Entry 4R97 (X-ray diffraction, 2.20 A resolution); this record covers chains B and C.

# Chain B
Molecule: platelet factor 4 antibody KKO light chain
From: Mus musculus
Notes: antibody fragment or engineered binder
Chain sequence (214 residues; numbered 1 to 214; the number before each row is that of its first residue):
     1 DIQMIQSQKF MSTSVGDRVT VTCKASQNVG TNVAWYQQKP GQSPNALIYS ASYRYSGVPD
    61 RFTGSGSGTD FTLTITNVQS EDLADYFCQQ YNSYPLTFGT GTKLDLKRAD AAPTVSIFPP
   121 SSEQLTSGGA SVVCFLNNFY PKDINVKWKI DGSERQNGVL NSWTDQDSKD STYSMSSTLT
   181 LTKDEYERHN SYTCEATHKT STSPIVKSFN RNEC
Disulfides: C23-C88, C134-C194
Metal / ion sites: Zn2+ site 1: D151, H189; Zn2+ site 2: D167 (shared with H170(C) of chain C)

# Chain C
Molecule: platelet factor 4 antibody KKO heavy chain
From: Mus musculus
Notes: antibody fragment or engineered binder
Chain sequence (218 residues; row label = number of the first residue in the row):
     1 VQLQQSGAEL VKPGASVKLS CKASGYTFTN YFIYWVKQRP GQGLEWIGEI NPRNGDTDFN
    61 EKFESRATLT VDKSSSTAYM QLSSLTSEDS AIYYCTRSPY GNNYGFTYWG QGTLVTVSAA
   121 KTTPPSVYPL APGCGDAAGS SVTLGCLVKG YFPESVTVTW NSGSLSSSVH TFPALLQSGL
   181 YTMSSSVTVP SSTWPSQTVT CSVAHPASST TVDKKLEP
Disulfides: C21-C95, C146-C201
Metal / ion sites: Zn2+: H170 (shared with D167(B) of chain B)

# How chain B and chain C interact
Disulfides between the chains: C214(B)-C134(C)
Contacting residue pairs (64):
  Y36(B) - G105(C)
  Y36(B) - F106(C)  hydrogen bond (side chain-backbone)
  Y36(B) - W109(C)
  Q38(B) - Q38(C)
  Q38(B) - Y94(C)  hydrogen bond
  S43(B) - Y94(C)
  S43(B) - W109(C)
  S43(B) - G110(C)  hydrogen bond (side chain-backbone)
  S43(B) - Q111(C)  hydrogen bond (side chain-backbone)
  P44(B) - W109(C)  hydrophobic
  A46(B) - F106(C)
  Y49(B) - Y104(C)
  Y55(B) - Y104(C)
  Y55(B) - T107(C)
  F87(B) - L44(C)  hydrophobic
  Q89(B) - F106(C)
  Y91(B) - N103(C)
  Y91(B) - Y104(C)
  Y94(B) - W46(C)  hydrophobic
  Y94(B) - E49(C)  hydrogen bond
  P95(B) - W46(C)  hydrophobic
  P95(B) - N60(C)
  L96(B) - W46(C)
  L96(B) - F106(C)  hydrophobic
  F98(B) - L44(C)
  F98(B) - F106(C)  hydrophobic
  S116(B) - T143(C)  hydrogen bond
  F118(B) - L130(C)
  F118(B) - A131(C)
  F118(B) - T143(C)
  S121(B) - Y128(C)
  S121(B) - P129(C)
  E123(B) - P129(C)
  Q124(B) - Y128(C)
  S127(B) - Y128(C)
  S131(B) - L147(C)
  S131(B) - K149(C)
  V133(B) - L130(C)  hydrophobic
  F135(B) - L130(C)  hydrophobic
  F135(B) - F172(C)  hydrophobic
  F135(B) - S184(C)
  F135(B) - S185(C)
  F135(B) - S186(C)
  N137(B) - H170(C)  hydrogen bond
  N138(B) - H170(C)
  G158(B) - Q177(C)  hydrogen bond (backbone-side chain)
  L160(B) - Q177(C)
  N161(B) - L175(C)
  S162(B) - F172(C)
  S162(B) - P173(C)  hydrogen bond (side chain-backbone)
  W163(B) - P173(C)
  T164(B) - F172(C)
  D167(B) - H170(C)  salt bridge
  K169(B) - S167(C)
  S174(B) - H170(C)  hydrogen bond
  S174(B) - F172(C)
  M175(B) - F172(C)
  S176(B) - F172(C)
  S176(B) - S184(C)  hydrogen bond
  T180(B) - K149(C)
  T180(B) - Q177(C)  hydrogen bond
  K207(B) - D136(C)
  F209(B) - C134(C)  hydrophobic
  C214(B) - C134(C)  disulfide
Interface residues without a listed pair, chain B (45 interface residues in all): A34, T100, P119, V159, T178
Interface residues without a listed pair, chain C (46 interface residues in all): Y34, V36, G43, E45, D58, G112, P132, G135, L144, G145, T171, L176, T182, K214

# Overview
45 residues of chain B and 46 residues of chain C are in contact, with 1 disulfide bond, 12 hydrogen bonds and
1 salt bridge. Polar pairs include D167(B)-H170(C), Y36(B)-F106(C) and Q38(B)-Y94(C). D151(B) and H189(B)
coordinate Zn2+ site 1.
Here chain B is platelet factor 4 antibody KKO light chain and chain C is platelet factor 4 antibody KKO heavy
chain, both from Mus musculus. Entry 4R97 (Crystal structure of the Fab fragment of KKO) was determined by
X-ray diffraction, deposited together with 4R9W and 4R9Y.
